6CVB - chains B and C of the 4 polymer chains in the assembly; structure by electron microscopy, 2.43 A resolution.

Chain B:
Molecule: viral protein 3
Source organism: Enterovirus D68
Reference sequence: E9RIT6 (E9RIT6_9ENTO); residues 1-247 here = UniProt positions 1-247
Chain sequence (247 residues; row label = number of the first residue in the row):
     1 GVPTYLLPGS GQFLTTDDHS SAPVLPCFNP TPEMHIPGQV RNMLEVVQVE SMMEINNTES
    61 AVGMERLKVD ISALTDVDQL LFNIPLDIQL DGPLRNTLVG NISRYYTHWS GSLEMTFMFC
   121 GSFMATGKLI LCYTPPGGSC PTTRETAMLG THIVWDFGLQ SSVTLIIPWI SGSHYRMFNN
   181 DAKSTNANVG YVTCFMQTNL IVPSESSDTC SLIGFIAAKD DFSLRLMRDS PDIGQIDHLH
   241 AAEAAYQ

Chain C:
Molecule: viral protein 2
Source organism: Enterovirus D68
Reference sequence: A0A097ZN88 (A0A097ZN88_9ENTO); residues 1-248 here = UniProt positions 1-248
Chain sequence (248 residues; row label = number of the first residue in the row):
     1 SPSAEACGYS DRVLQLKLGN SAIVTQEAAN YCCAYGEWPN YLPDHEAVAI DKPTQPETAT
    61 DRFYTLKSVK WEAGSTGWWW KLPDALNNIG MFGQNVQHHY LYRSGFLIHV QCNATRFHQG
   121 ALLVVAIPEH QRGAHNTNTS PGFDDIMKGE EGGTFNHPYV LDDGTSLACA TIFPHQWINL
   181 RTNNSATIVL PWMNAAPMDF PLRHNQWTLA IIPVVPLGTR TMSSMVPITV SIAPMCCEFN
   241 GLRHAITQ
Not modelled in the structure: 1-9, 247-248
Sequence notes: conflict Arg116 (Lys in A0A097ZN88)

How chain B and chain C interact:
Contacting residue pairs - 97 pairs, chain B then chain C:
  Met34(B) with Glu46(C); Asn194(C); Ala195(C); Ala196(C); Pro197(C), hydrophobic
  His35(B) with Glu37(C), salt bridge; Glu46(C), hydrogen bond (backbone-side chain)
  Ile36(B) with Met193(C), hydrophobic; Asn194(C)
  Pro37(B) with Tyr35(C), hydrophobic; Glu37(C); Pro191(C), hydrophobic; Trp192(C); Met193(C)
  Gly38(B) with Tyr35(C)
  Val46(B) with Ile172(C), hydrophobic
  Val49(B) with Thr171(C); Ile172(C), hydrophobic
  Glu50(B) with Thr171(C), hydrogen bond (backbone-side chain)
  Ser51(B) with Ala168(C); Cys169(C); Thr171(C)
  Met52(B) with Leu167(C); Ala168(C), hydrogen bond (backbone-backbone); Trp177(C), hydrophobic; Val214(C), hydrophobic
  Glu54(B) with Tyr159(C), hydrogen bond
  Gly63(B) with Tyr159(C)
  Met64(B) with Pro158(C), hydrophobic; Tyr159(C); Leu167(C), hydrophobic; Ile212(C), hydrophobic; Pro213(C); Val214(C)
  Arg66(B) with Tyr159(C)
  Leu67(B) with Tyr159(C), hydrophobic; Leu167(C), hydrophobic; Ala168(C), hydrophobic
  Lys68(B) with Val214(C); Pro216(C)
  Asn96(B) with Ser166(C); Ala168(C); Cys169(C), hydrogen bond (backbone-side chain)
  Thr97(B) with Cys169(C)
  Leu98(B) with Cys169(C); Ile172(C), hydrophobic
  Asn101(B) with Cys169(C)
  Met118(B) with Trp177(C), hydrophobic; Asn179(C)
  Phe119(B) with Asn179(C), hydrogen bond (backbone-side chain); Arg181(C)
  Cys120(B) with Gln119(C); Gly120(C); Ala121(C), hydrophobic; Asn179(C); Val215(C), hydrophobic
  Gly121(B) with His118(C); Gln119(C); Arg181(C)
  Ser122(B) with Arg116(C), hydrogen bond (side chain-backbone); Phe117(C); His118(C); Gln119(C); Arg181(C), hydrogen bond (backbone-side chain)
  Phe123(B) with Arg116(C), hydrogen bond (backbone-backbone); Arg181(C)
  Met124(B) with Arg116(C), hydrogen bond (backbone-backbone); Phe117(C), hydrophobic
  Ala125(B) with Arg181(C), hydrogen bond (backbone-side chain)
  Phe157(B) with Arg181(C), hydrogen bond (backbone-side chain)
  Gly158(B) with Arg181(C), hydrogen bond (backbone-side chain)
  Leu159(B) with Arg181(C)
  Gln160(B) with Arg181(C)
  Ser161(B) with Asn179(C); Thr182(C), hydrogen bond
  Val202(B) with Arg220(C)
  Pro203(B) with Phe117(C), hydrophobic; Arg220(C), hydrogen bond (backbone-side chain)
  Ser204(B) with Arg220(C), hydrogen bond (backbone-side chain)
  Glu205(B) with Phe117(C); Thr219(C), hydrogen bond (backbone-side chain); Arg220(C), hydrogen bond (backbone-backbone); Thr221(C), hydrogen bond (backbone-backbone)
  Ser206(B) with Phe117(C); Arg220(C), hydrogen bond (backbone-side chain)
  Ser207(B) with Phe117(C); Gln119(C), hydrogen bond; Arg220(C)
  Asp208(B) with Arg220(C)
  Thr209(B) with Gln119(C), hydrogen bond (backbone-side chain)
  Cys210(B) with Gln119(C)
  Ser211(B) with Val215(C)
  Ile213(B) with Trp177(C), hydrophobic; Val214(C), hydrophobic; Val215(C), hydrophobic
  Phe215(B) with Trp177(C), hydrophobic
  His240(B) with Asn138(C), hydrogen bond
Also at the interface, not in a pair above, chain C (38 interface residues in all): Gly218

Overview:
46 residues of chain B face 38 of chain C across their interface; the contacts include 23 hydrogen bonds and 1
salt bridge. Polar pairs include His35(B)-Glu37(C), His35(B)-Glu46(C) and Glu50(B)-Thr171(C).
Chain B is viral protein 3 and chain C is viral protein 2, both from Enterovirus D68; the structure, CryoEM
structure of human enterovirus D68 in complex with 6'-sialyl-N-acetyllactosamine, was determined by electron
microscopy together with 6CV1, 6CV2, 6CV3, 6CV4 and 6CV5 from the same study.
